PDB entry 7UFJ | X-ray diffraction, 2.50 A resolution | chains A and G of the 4 polymer chains in the assembly

== Chain A ==
Molecule: Major histocompatibility complex class I-related gene protein
From: Homo sapiens
Reference sequence: Q95460 (HMR1_HUMAN); residues 1-270 here correspond to UniProt positions 23-292 (UniProt number = residue number + 22)
Sequence (271 residues; row label = number of the first residue in the row; numbering starts at 0):
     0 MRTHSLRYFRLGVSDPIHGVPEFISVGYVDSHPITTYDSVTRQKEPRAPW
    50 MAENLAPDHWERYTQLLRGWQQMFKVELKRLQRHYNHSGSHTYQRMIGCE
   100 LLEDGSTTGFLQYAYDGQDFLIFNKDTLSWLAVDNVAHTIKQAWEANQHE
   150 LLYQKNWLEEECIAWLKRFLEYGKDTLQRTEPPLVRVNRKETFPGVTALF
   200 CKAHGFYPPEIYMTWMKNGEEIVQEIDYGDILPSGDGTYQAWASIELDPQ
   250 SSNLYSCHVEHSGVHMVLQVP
Disordered / not traced: 222, 249-251, 270
Sequence notes: initiating methionine (0); conflict S261 (Cys283 in Q95460)
UniProt features mapped onto this chain:
  - binding site (5-(2-oxoethylideneamino)-6-(D-ribitylamino)uracil): R9, S24, K43, R94, Y152, Q153
  - binding site (5-(2-oxopropylideneamino)-6-(D-ribitylamino)uracil): R9, S24, K43, R94, Y152, Q153
  - binding site (7-hydroxy-6-methyl-8-(1-D-ribityl)lumazine): R9, S24, K43, R94, Y152, Q153
  - binding site (8-(9H-purin-6-yl)-2-oxa-8-azabicyclo[3.3.1]nona-3,6-diene-4,6-dicarbaldehyde): R9, K43, H58, R94
  - binding site (2-amino-4-oxopteridine-6-carbaldehyde): K43
  - binding site (pyridoxal): K43
  - glycosylation: N85 (N-linked (GlcNAc...) asparagine)
Disulfide bonds: C98-C161, C200-C256
Covalent attachments: 3-ethoxy-4-hydroxybenzaldehyde (N36) linked to K43
Small-molecule neighbours:
  - 3-ethoxy-4-hydroxybenzaldehyde (N36): Y7, R9, S24, T34, Y62, L66, W69, R94, I96, W156
  - proline (PRO): R188, Q268, V269
Reported in the primary citation:
  - binding site for 3-ethoxy-4-hydroxybenzaldehyde: Y7, R9, S24, K43, L66, W69, R94, W156

== Chain G ==
Molecule: MAIT T-cell receptor alpha chain
From: Homo sapiens
Sequence (203 residues; each row starts with the number of its first residue):
     1 GQNIDQPTEMTATEGAIVQINCTYQTSGFNGLFWYQQHAGEAPTFLSYNV
    51 LDGLEEKGRFSSFLSRSKGYSYLLLKELQMKDSASYLCAVKDSNYQLIWG
   101 AGTKLIIKPDIQNPDPAVYQLRDSKSSDKSVCLFTDFDSQTNVSQSKDSD
   151 VYITDKCVLDMRSMDFKSNSAVAWSNKSDFACANAFNNSIIPEDTFFPSP
   201 ESS
Disordered / not traced: 126-128, 177-178, 200-203
Disulfide bonds: C22-C88, C132-C182

== Interface between chain A and chain G ==
Pairs across the interface (27; chain A residue first):
  R61(A) - N94(G)  hydrogen bond (side chain-backbone)
  R61(A) - Y95(G)  hydrogen bond (side chain-backbone)
  R61(A) - Q96(G)
  Y62(A) - S93(G)  hydrogen bond (side chain-backbone)
  Y62(A) - N94(G)  hydrogen bond
  H148(A) - Y48(G)
  H148(A) - E55(G)  salt bridge
  L151(A) - V50(G)
  L151(A) - L51(G)  hydrophobic
  Y152(A) - N30(G)
  Y152(A) - Y48(G)
  Y152(A) - V50(G)
  Y152(A) - Y95(G)  hydrogen bond
  K154(A) - L51(G)
  N155(A) - F29(G)  hydrogen bond (side chain-backbone)
  N155(A) - V50(G)
  N155(A) - L51(G)
  N155(A) - R66(G)  hydrogen bond
  W156(A) - N30(G)
  W156(A) - Y95(G)  hydrogen bond
  E159(A) - R66(G)
  E160(A) - G28(G)
  E160(A) - F29(G)  hydrogen bond (side chain-backbone)
  E160(A) - N30(G)
  E160(A) - S93(G)
  W164(A) - S93(G)
  W164(A) - N94(G)
Other interface residues (no listed pair), chain A (12 interface residues in all): L65

== In short ==
Chain A and chain G each contribute 12 residues to their interface, with 9 hydrogen bonds and 1 salt bridge.
Polar contacts include H148(A)-E55(G), R61(A)-N94(G) and R61(A)-Y95(G). Bound to chain A: proline. Covalently
linked 3-ethoxy-4-hydroxybenzaldehyde: at K43(A). From the paper: a binding site for
3-ethoxy-4-hydroxybenzaldehyde at Y7(A), R9(A) and S24(A) among others.
Chain A is Major histocompatibility complex class I-related gene protein and chain G is MAIT T-cell receptor
alpha chain, both from Homo sapiens; the structure, Structure of human MR1-ethylvanillin in complex with human
MAIT A-F7 TCR, was determined by X-ray diffraction.
